PDB entry 2YQ8 | X-ray diffraction, 2.99 A resolution | chains A and B

== Chain A (and B) ==
Protein: Prolyl 4-hydroxylase subunit alpha-1
From: Homo sapiens
Notes: EC 1.14.11.2; fragment: collagen binding domain, residues 18-255; chain B of this document is another copy of the same molecule, construct and numbering; everything in this record applies to it too
UniProt: P13674 (P4HA1_HUMAN); residues 1-238 here correspond to UniProt positions 18-255 (UniProt number = residue number + 17)
Amino-acid sequence (239 residues; numbered 0 to 238; the number before each row is that of its first residue; numbering starts at 0):
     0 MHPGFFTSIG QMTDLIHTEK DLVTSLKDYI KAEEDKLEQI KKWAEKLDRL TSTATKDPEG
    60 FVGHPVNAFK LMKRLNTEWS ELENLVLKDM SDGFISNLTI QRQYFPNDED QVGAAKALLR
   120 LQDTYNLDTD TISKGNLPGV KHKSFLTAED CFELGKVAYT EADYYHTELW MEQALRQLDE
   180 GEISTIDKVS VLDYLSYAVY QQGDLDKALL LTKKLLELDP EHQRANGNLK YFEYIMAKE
Disordered / not traced: 0-6, 138-143, 238 (chain B: 0-6, 138-142, 238)
Construct notes: expression tag (0)
Modified positions: Mse0 (selenomethionine); Mse11, Mse71, Mse89, Mse170, Mse235 (selenomethionine; parent Met)
UniProt features mapped onto this chain:
  - glycosylation: N96 (N-linked (GlcNAc...) asparagine)

== Interface between chain A and chain B ==
Pairs across the interface (123; chain A residue first):
  I8(A) with E58(B)
  Mse11(A) with V61(B), hydrophobic
  T12(A) with P57(B)
  L14(A) with L74(B), hydrophobic
  I15(A) with A53(B), hydrophobic; T54(B); F60(B), hydrophobic; L70(B), hydrophobic
  H16(A) with T54(B)
  E18(A) with T50(B); L70(B); R73(B), salt bridge; W78(B), hydrogen bond
  K19(A) with T50(B); S51(B); T54(B)
  L21(A) with W78(B), hydrophobic
  V22(A) with L46(B), hydrophobic; D47(B); W78(B)
  L25(A) with A43(B), hydrophobic; L81(B), hydrophobic
  K26(A) with D47(B), salt bridge
  Y28(A) with K35(B); V85(B)
  I29(A) with K40(B)
  E32(A) with E32(B); K35(B), salt bridge; L36(B)
  E33(A) with L36(B); K40(B), salt bridge
  K35(A) with Y28(B), hydrogen bond; E32(B), salt bridge
  L36(A) with E32(B); E33(B)
  K40(A) with I29(B); E33(B), salt bridge
  W42(A) with L25(B)
  A43(A) with L25(B), hydrophobic
  L46(A) with E18(B); V22(B), hydrophobic
  D47(A) with V22(B); K26(B), salt bridge
  L49(A) with S143(B)
  T50(A) with E18(B); K19(B), hydrogen bond
  S51(A) with K19(B), hydrogen bond
  A53(A) with I15(B), hydrophobic
  T54(A) with I15(B); H16(B); K19(B)
  P57(A) with T12(B)
  V61(A) with Mse11(B), hydrophobic
  P64(A) with L117(B); L120(B), hydrophobic
  V65(A) with L117(B); L145(B), hydrophobic
  N66(A) with S143(B), hydrogen bond
  F68(A) with E152(B)
  K69(A) with F144(B); L145(B); D149(B), salt bridge
  L70(A) with I15(B), hydrophobic; E18(B)
  Mse71(A) with L14(B), hydrophobic; P105(B), hydrophobic; Q110(B)
  K72(A) with Q110(B); E148(B), salt bridge; D149(B), salt bridge; E152(B), salt bridge
  R73(A) with E18(B), salt bridge
  L74(A) with L14(B), hydrophobic; F104(B); P105(B)
  N75(A) with P105(B); N106(B), hydrogen bond (side chain-backbone); D107(B), hydrogen bond; Q110(B), hydrogen bond
  T76(A) with Q110(B), hydrogen bond
  W78(A) with E18(B), hydrogen bond; L21(B), hydrophobic; V22(B), hydrophobic
  S79(A) with R101(B), hydrogen bond
  L81(A) with L25(B), hydrophobic
  E82(A) with I94(B); L97(B); R101(B), salt bridge
  V85(A) with Y28(B); S90(B); I94(B), hydrophobic
  L86(A) with I94(B), hydrophobic
  S90(A) with V85(B); L86(B)
  I94(A) with E82(B); V85(B), hydrophobic; L86(B), hydrophobic
  L97(A) with W78(B); E82(B)
  R101(A) with S79(B), hydrogen bond; E82(B), salt bridge
  F104(A) with L74(B)
  P105(A) with Mse71(B), hydrophobic; L74(B); N75(B)
  N106(A) with N75(B)
  D107(A) with N75(B), hydrogen bond
  Q110(A) with Mse71(B); K72(B); N75(B), hydrogen bond; T76(B), hydrogen bond
  A113(A) with F68(B), hydrophobic; Mse71(B), hydrophobic
  A114(A) with F68(B)
  L117(A) with P64(B); V65(B)
  L120(A) with P64(B)
  L145(A) with K69(B)
  E148(A) with K72(B), salt bridge
  D149(A) with K69(B), salt bridge; K72(B), salt bridge
  E152(A) with F68(B); K72(B), salt bridge
Also at the interface, not in a pair above, chain A (74 interface residues in all): I39, E58, F60, A67, F93, T98, I131, F144, L153
Also at the interface, not in a pair above, chain B (72 interface residues in all): I8, I39, A67, F93, T98, D109, A113, A114, L153

== Overview ==
74 residues of chain A face 72 of chain B across their interface, with 15 hydrogen bonds and 18 salt bridges.
Polar pairs include E18(A)-R73(B), K26(A)-D47(B) and E32(A)-K35(B).
Chain A and chain B are both Prolyl 4-hydroxylase subunit alpha-1 (Homo sapiens); the structure, Crystal
structure of the SeMet-labeled N-terminal domain and peptide substrate binding domain of alpha subunit of ...,
was determined by X-ray diffraction, deposited together with 4BT8, 4BT9, 4BTA and 4BTB.
